Entry 7Y76 (electron microscopy, 3.20 A resolution); this record covers chains A and C of the 6 polymer chains in the assembly.

# Chain A (and C)
Molecule: Angiotensin-converting enzyme 2
From: Homo sapiens
Notes: EC 3.4.17.23, 3.4.17.-; chain C of this document is another copy of the same molecule, construct and numbering; everything in this record applies to it too
UniProtKB: Q9BYF1 (ACE2_HUMAN); the construct has insertions or renumbered stretches relative to UniProt, so the offset changes along the chain: -6 to 9 = UniProt 2-17; 18-805 = UniProt 18-805
Amino-acid sequence (826 residues; numbered -8 to 817; the number before each row is that of its first residue; numbers below 1 keep their minus sign (Met-8 is residue -8)):
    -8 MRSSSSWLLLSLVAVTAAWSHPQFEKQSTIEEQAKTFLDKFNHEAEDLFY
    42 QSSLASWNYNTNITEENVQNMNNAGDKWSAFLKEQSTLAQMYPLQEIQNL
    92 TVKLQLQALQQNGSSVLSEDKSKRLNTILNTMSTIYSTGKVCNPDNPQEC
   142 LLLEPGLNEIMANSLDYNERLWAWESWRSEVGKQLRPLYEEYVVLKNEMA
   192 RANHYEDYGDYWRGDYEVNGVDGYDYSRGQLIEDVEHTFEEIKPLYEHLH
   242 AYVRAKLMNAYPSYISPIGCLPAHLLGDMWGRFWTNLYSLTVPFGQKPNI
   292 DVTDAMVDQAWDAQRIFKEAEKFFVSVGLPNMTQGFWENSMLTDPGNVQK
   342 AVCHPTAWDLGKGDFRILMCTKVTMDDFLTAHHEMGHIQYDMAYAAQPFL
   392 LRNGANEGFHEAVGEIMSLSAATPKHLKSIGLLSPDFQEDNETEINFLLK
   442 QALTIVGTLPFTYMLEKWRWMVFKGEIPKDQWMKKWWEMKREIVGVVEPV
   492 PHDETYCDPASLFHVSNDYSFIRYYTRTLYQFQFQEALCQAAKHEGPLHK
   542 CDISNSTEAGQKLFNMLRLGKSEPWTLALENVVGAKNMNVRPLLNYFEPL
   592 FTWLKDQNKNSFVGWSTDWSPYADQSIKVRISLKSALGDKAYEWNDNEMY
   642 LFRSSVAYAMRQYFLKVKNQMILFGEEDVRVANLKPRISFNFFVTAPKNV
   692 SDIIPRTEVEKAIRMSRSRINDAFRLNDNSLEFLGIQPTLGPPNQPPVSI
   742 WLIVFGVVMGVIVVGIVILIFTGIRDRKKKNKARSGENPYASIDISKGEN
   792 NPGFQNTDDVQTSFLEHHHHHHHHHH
Unresolved in the structure: -8 to 18, 769-817
Differences from the reference sequence: initiating methionine (-8); expression tag (-7, 806-817); insertion (10-17)
Cystine bridges: Cys133-Cys141, Cys344-Cys361, Cys530-Cys542
Covalent attachments: N-acetylglucosamine (NAG) linked to Asn53, Asn90, Asn103, Asn322, Asn432, Asn546, Asn690
Metal / ion sites: Zn2+: His374, His378, Glu402
UniProt features mapped onto this chain:
  - region: Asp30 to Tyr41 (Interaction with SARS-CoV spike glycoprotein), Met82 to Pro84 (Interaction with SARS-CoV spike glycoprotein), Lys353 to Arg357 (Interaction with SARS-CoV spike glycoprotein), Arg652 to Lys659 (Essential for cleavage by ADAM17), Arg697 to Arg716 (Essential for cleavage by TMPRSS11D and TMPRSS2)
  - motif: Glu778 to Ile786 (LIR), Tyr781 to Asp785 (SH2-binding), Tyr781 to Ile784 (Endocytic sorting signal), Asn792 to Phe795 (PTB), Thr803 to Phe805 (PDZ-binding)
  - active site: Glu375 (Proton acceptor), His505 (Proton donor)
  - binding site (chloride): Arg169, Trp477, Lys481
  - binding site (substrate): Arg273, His345, Pro346, Tyr515
  - binding site (Zn(2+)): His374, His378, Glu402
  - modified residue: Tyr781 (Phosphotyrosine), Ser783 (Phosphoserine)
  - glycosylation (N-linked (GlcNAc...) asparagine): Asn53, Asn90, Asn103, Asn322, Asn432, Asn546, Asn690
  - cross-link: Lys788 (Glycyl lysine isopeptide (Lys-Gly) (interchain with G-Cter in ubiquitin))

# Interface between chain A and chain C
Contacting residue pairs (43):
  Ile126(A) - Gln139(C)
  Thr129(A) - Gln139(C)
  Pro138(A) - Gln175(C)
  Gln139(A) - Ile126(C)
  Gln139(A) - Thr129(C)
  Gln139(A) - Gln175(C)  hydrogen bond
  Gln175(A) - Pro138(C)
  Gln175(A) - Gln139(C)  hydrogen bond
  Tyr633(A) - Arg710(C)
  Glu634(A) - Lys657(C)  salt bridge
  Asn636(A) - Gln653(C)  hydrogen bond
  Asn636(A) - Leu656(C)
  Asn638(A) - Tyr649(C)
  Asn638(A) - Arg652(C)
  Asn638(A) - Gln653(C)  hydrogen bond
  Glu639(A) - Tyr649(C)  hydrogen bond
  Glu639(A) - Gln653(C)  hydrogen bond
  Glu639(A) - Arg710(C)  salt bridge
  Tyr641(A) - Ala648(C)
  Tyr641(A) - Arg652(C)
  Tyr641(A) - Gly666(C)
  Tyr641(A) - Glu667(C)
  Ser645(A) - Ser645(C)  hydrogen bond
  Tyr649(A) - Asn638(C)
  Tyr649(A) - Glu639(C)  hydrogen bond
  Arg652(A) - Asn638(C)
  Arg652(A) - Tyr641(C)
  Gln653(A) - Asn636(C)  hydrogen bond
  Gln653(A) - Asn638(C)  hydrogen bond
  Gln653(A) - Glu639(C)  hydrogen bond
  Leu656(A) - Asn636(C)
  Lys657(A) - Glu634(C)  salt bridge
  Gly666(A) - Tyr641(C)
  Glu667(A) - Tyr641(C)  hydrogen bond (backbone-side chain)
  Ser709(A) - Arg716(C)
  Arg710(A) - Tyr633(C)
  Arg710(A) - Glu639(C)  salt bridge
  Arg710(A) - Ala714(C)  hydrogen bond (side chain-backbone)
  Asp713(A) - Asp713(C)
  Asp713(A) - Arg716(C)  salt bridge
  Ala714(A) - Arg710(C)  hydrogen bond (backbone-side chain)
  Arg716(A) - Ser709(C)
  Arg716(A) - Asp713(C)  salt bridge
Other interface residues (no listed pair), chain A (29 interface residues in all): Gly130, Leu642, Ala648, Phe665, Phe715
Other interface residues (no listed pair), chain C (29 interface residues in all): Gly130, Leu642, Phe665, Phe715

# Overview
The chain A/chain C interface involves 29 residues from each chain, with 14 hydrogen bonds and 6 salt bridges.
Polar contacts include Glu634(A)-Lys657(C), Glu639(A)-Arg710(C) and Asp713(A)-Arg716(C). Covalently linked
N-acetylglucosamine: at Asn53(A), Asn90(A), Asn103(A), Asn322(A), Asn432(A) and Asn546(A) and 1 more.
Both chains are Angiotensin-converting enzyme 2 (Homo sapiens). Entry 7Y76 (SIT1-ACE2-BA.5 rbd) was determined
by electron microscopy together with 7Y75 from the same study.
